PDB entry 6V93 | electron microscopy, 3.10 A resolution | chains A and D of the 7 polymer chains in the assembly

[Chain A]
Protein: DNA polymerase zeta catalytic subunit
From: Saccharomyces cerevisiae (strain ATCC 204508 / S288c)
Notes: EC 2.7.7.7
Reference sequence: P14284 (DPOZ_YEAST); numbering as in UniProt (aligned over 1-1504)
Amino-acid sequence (1538 residues; numbered -33 to 1504; the number before each row is that of its first residue; numbers below 1 keep their minus sign (Met-33 is residue -33)):
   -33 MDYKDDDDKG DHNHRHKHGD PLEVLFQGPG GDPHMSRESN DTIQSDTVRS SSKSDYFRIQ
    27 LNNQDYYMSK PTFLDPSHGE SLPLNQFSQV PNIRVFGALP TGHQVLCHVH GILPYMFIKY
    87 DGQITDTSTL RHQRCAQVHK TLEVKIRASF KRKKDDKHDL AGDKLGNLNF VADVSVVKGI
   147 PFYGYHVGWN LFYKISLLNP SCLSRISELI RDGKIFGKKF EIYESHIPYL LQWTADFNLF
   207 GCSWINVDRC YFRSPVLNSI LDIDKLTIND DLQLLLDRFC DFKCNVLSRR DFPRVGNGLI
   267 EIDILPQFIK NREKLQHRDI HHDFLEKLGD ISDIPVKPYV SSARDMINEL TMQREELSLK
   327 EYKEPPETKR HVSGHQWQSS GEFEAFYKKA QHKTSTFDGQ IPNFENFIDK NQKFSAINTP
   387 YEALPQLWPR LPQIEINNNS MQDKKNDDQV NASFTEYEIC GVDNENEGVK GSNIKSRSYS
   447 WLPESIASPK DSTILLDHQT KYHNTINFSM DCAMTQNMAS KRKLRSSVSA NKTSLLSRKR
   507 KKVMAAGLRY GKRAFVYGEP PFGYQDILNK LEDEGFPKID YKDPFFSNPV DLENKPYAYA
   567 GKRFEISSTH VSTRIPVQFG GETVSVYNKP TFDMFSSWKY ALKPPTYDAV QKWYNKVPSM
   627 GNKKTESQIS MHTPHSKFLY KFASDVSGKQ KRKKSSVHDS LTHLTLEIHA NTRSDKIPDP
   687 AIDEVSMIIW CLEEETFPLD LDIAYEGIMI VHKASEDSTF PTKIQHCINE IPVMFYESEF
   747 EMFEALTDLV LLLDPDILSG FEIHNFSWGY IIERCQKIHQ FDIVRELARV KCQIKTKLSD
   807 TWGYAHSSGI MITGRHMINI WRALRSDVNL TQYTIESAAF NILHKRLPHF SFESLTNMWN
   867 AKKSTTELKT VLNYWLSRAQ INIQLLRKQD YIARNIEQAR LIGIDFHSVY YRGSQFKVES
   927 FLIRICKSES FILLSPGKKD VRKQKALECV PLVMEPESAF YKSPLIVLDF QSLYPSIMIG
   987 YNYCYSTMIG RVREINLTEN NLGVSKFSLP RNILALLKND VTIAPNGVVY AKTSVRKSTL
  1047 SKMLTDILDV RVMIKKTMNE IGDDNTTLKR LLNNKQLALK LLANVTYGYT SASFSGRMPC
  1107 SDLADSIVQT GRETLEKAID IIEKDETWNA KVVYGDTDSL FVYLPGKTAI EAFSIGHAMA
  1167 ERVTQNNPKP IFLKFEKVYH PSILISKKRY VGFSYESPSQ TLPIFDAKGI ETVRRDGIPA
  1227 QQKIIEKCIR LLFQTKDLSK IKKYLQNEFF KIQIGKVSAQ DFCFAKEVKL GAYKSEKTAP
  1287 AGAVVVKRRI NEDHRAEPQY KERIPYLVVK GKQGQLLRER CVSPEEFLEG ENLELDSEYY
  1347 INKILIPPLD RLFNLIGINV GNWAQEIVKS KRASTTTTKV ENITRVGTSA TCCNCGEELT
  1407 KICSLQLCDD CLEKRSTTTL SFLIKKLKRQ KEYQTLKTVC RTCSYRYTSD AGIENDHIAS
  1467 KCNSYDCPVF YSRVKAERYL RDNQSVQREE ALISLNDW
Not modelled in the structure: -33 to 19, 118-129, 295-301, 363-364, 401-511, 625-661, 721-722, 799-804, 1373-1418, 1502-1504
Differences from the reference sequence: initiating methionine (-33); expression tag (-32 to 0)
Metal / ion sites: Ca2+ site 1: Asp975, Phe976, Asp1144 (together with 2'-deoxycytidine-5'-triphosphate); Ca2+ site 2: Asp1144, Ser1145; 4Fe-4S cluster Fe: Cys1446, Cys1449, Cys1468, Cys1473
Ligand contacts:
  - 2'-deoxycytidine-5'-triphosphate (DCP): Asp975, Phe976, Gln977, Ser978, Leu979, Tyr980, Pro981, Arg1057, Lys1086, Leu1087, Asn1090, Tyr1093, Asp1144
  - 4Fe-4S cluster (SF4): Arg852, Leu853, Pro854, Cys1446, Cys1449, Cys1468, Ser1470, Cys1473, Val1475, Phe1476, Arg1479
Swiss-Prot annotation at these positions:
  - zinc finger: Cys1398 to Cys1417 (CysA-type)
  - motif: Cys1446 to Cys1473 (CysB motif)
  - binding site (Zn(2+)): Cys1398, Cys1401, Cys1414, Cys1417
  - binding site ([4Fe-4S] cluster): Cys1446, Cys1449, Cys1468, Cys1473
What the authors report for this chain:
  - catalytic residues: Asp975, Asp1144
  - binding site for the 30-nt DNA strand: Leu1087, Asn1090, Val1091, Tyr1093, Gly1094
  - binding site for 2'-deoxycytidine-5'-triphosphate: Tyr980

[Chain D]
Protein: DNA polymerase zeta processivity subunit
From: Saccharomyces cerevisiae (strain ATCC 204508 / S288c)
Reference sequence: P38927 (REV7_YEAST); residues 1-245 here = UniProt positions 1-245
Amino-acid sequence (245 residues; row label = number of the first residue in the row):
     1 MNRWVEKWLR VYLKCYINLI LFYRNVYPPQ SFDYTTYQSF NLPQFVPINR HPALIDYIEE
    61 LILDVLSKLT HVYRFSICII NKKNDLCIEK YVLDFSELQH VDKDDQIITE TEVFDEFRSS
   121 LNSLIMHLEK LPKVNDDTIT FEAVINAIEL ELGHKLDRNR RVDSLEEKAE IERDSNWVKC
   181 QEDENLPDNN GFQPPKIKLT SLVGSDVGPL IIHQFSEKLI SGDDKILNGV YSQYEEGESI
   241 FGSLF
Not modelled in the structure: 96-107, 148-195, 220-245

[How chain A and chain D interact]
Residue-residue contacts (85; chain A residue first):
  Leu514(A) with Cys87(D); Ile88(D); Glu89(D); Lys90(D); Ile197(D), hydrophobic; Glu217(D)
  Arg515(A) with Lys90(D), hydrogen bond (backbone-side chain)
  Tyr516(A) with Cys78(D), hydrophobic; Cys87(D), hydrophobic; Glu142(D), hydrogen bond; Val144(D); Asn146(D)
  Arg519(A) with Asn146(D); Ala147(D), hydrogen bond (backbone-backbone)
  Ala520(A) with Ile145(D); Asn146(D)
  Phe521(A) with Val144(D); Ile145(D), hydrogen bond (backbone-backbone); Ala147(D), hydrophobic
  Val522(A) with Glu142(D); Ala143(D); Val144(D), hydrophobic
  Tyr523(A) with Tyr57(D); Glu60(D); Leu61(D), hydrophobic; Ala143(D), hydrogen bond (backbone-backbone)
  Gly524(A) with Tyr57(D), hydrogen bond (backbone-side chain)
  Pro526(A) with Tyr27(D); Phe141(D), hydrophobic
  Phe528(A) with Tyr27(D), hydrogen bond (backbone-side chain); His51(D); Ala53(D), hydrophobic
  Gly529(A) with Tyr27(D)
  Tyr530(A) with Asn25(D); Val26(D); Tyr27(D); Pro28(D); Asp136(D), hydrogen bond; Asp137(D)
  Gln531(A) with Asp137(D), hydrogen bond
  Ile533(A) with Tyr27(D), hydrophobic; Pro28(D); Ser31(D)
  Lys536(A) with His51(D), hydrogen bond (backbone-side chain)
  Leu537(A) with Arg50(D); His51(D)
  Pro543(A) with Arg50(D), hydrogen bond (backbone-side chain)
  Lys544(A) with Gln30(D); Arg50(D), hydrogen bond (backbone-side chain)
  Asp546(A) with Arg50(D)
  Thr575(A) with Phe45(D)
  Val577(A) with Gln38(D); Leu42(D)
  Arg580(A) with Thr36(D); Tyr37(D), hydrogen bond (side chain-backbone); Gln38(D); Leu42(D); Pro43(D), hydrogen bond (side chain-backbone); Gln44(D), hydrogen bond (side chain-backbone); Phe45(D)
  Ile581(A) with Thr36(D), hydrogen bond (backbone-backbone); Tyr37(D); Gln38(D), hydrogen bond (backbone-backbone)
  Pro582(A) with Tyr37(D); Gln38(D)
  Val583(A) with Tyr37(D), hydrophobic; Gln38(D), hydrogen bond (backbone-backbone)
  Gln584(A) with Lys14(D), hydrogen bond (backbone-side chain); Tyr37(D), hydrogen bond
  Phe585(A) with Arg10(D); Lys14(D); Glu59(D); Ile62(D), hydrophobic; Leu63(D), hydrophobic
  Gly586(A) with Glu59(D), hydrogen bond (backbone-side chain)
  Val590(A) with Lys7(D); Val11(D), hydrophobic
  Ser591(A) with Lys7(D)
  Val592(A) with Glu110(D)
  Asn594(A) with Glu110(D), hydrogen bond
  Pro596(A) with Thr111(D)
  Thr597(A) with Thr111(D)
  Trp604(A) with Asp115(D)
  Ala607(A) with Gln44(D)
  Lys609(A) with Glu129(D)
Also at the interface, not in a pair above, chain A (47 interface residues in all): Gly513, Glu525, Leu534, Glu540, Phe542, Ile545, Lys548, Tyr593, Lys595
Also at the interface, not in a pair above, chain D (63 interface residues in all): Trp4, Trp8, Cys15, Pro29, Thr35, Ser39, Val46, Ile48, Pro52, Leu54, Asp64, Ile80, Thr109, Asn122, Met126, Lys218, Leu219
From the paper, about this interface:
  - specific contacts: Pro526(A)-Tyr57(D) (hydrophobic contact), Pro526(A)-Phe141(D) (hydrophobic contact)
  - interface residues, chain A: Val583(A), Phe585(A), Val590(A), Val592(A)

[Summary]
Chain A and chain D form an interface of 47 and 63 residues respectively, with 22 hydrogen bonds. Polar pairs
include Arg515(A)-Lys90(D), Tyr516(A)-Glu142(D) and Gly524(A)-Tyr57(D). The authors report hydrophobic
contacts between Pro526(A) and Tyr57(D) and Pro526(A) and Phe141(D). From the paper: catalytic residues
Asp975(A) and Asp1144(A); a binding site for the 30-nt DNA strand at Leu1087(A), Asn1090(A) and Val1091(A)
among others.
Chain A is DNA polymerase zeta catalytic subunit and chain D is DNA polymerase zeta processivity subunit, both
from Saccharomyces cerevisiae (strain ATCC 204508 / S288c); the structure, Structure of DNA Polymerase
Zeta/DNA/dNTP Ternary Complex, was determined by electron microscopy (same publication as 6V8P).
